4FTH - chains A and B of the 4 polymer chains in the assembly; structure by X-ray diffraction, 3.00 A resolution.

== Chain A (and B) ==
Protein: Transcriptional regulator (NtrC family)
Source organism: Aquifex aeolicus
Notes: fragment: C-terminal domain; chain B of this document is another copy of the same molecule, construct and numbering; everything in this record applies to it too
Reference sequence: O66551 (O66551_AQUAE); residues 11-79 here correspond to UniProt positions 374-442 (UniProt number = residue number + 363)
Sequence (69 residues; numbered 11 to 79; the number before each row is that of its first residue):
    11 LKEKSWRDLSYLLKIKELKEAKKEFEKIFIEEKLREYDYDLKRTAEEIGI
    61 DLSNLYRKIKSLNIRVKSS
Not modelled in the structure: 79 (chain B: 11-16, 78-79)

== Interface between chain A and chain B ==
Contacting residue pairs (41):
  W16(A) - L23(B)
  W16(A) - K24(B)
  L19(A) - L19(B)
  S20(A) - R17(B)  hydrogen bond (side chain-backbone)
  L22(A) - F35(B)  hydrophobic
  L22(A) - F39(B)
  L23(A) - F39(B)  hydrophobic
  L23(A) - E42(B)
  L23(A) - K43(B)
  I25(A) - F39(B)
  I25(A) - K43(B)  hydrogen bond (backbone-side chain)
  K26(A) - E57(B)  salt bridge
  K26(A) - I58(B)
  E27(A) - I58(B)
  E27(A) - G59(B)
  L28(A) - F39(B)  hydrophobic
  L28(A) - I58(B)  hydrogen bond (backbone-backbone)
  L28(A) - I60(B)  hydrophobic
  L28(A) - K68(B)
  K29(A) - G59(B)
  A31(A) - F35(B)
  A31(A) - F39(B)  hydrophobic
  K32(A) - F35(B)
  K32(A) - E36(B)  salt bridge
  F35(A) - L22(B)  hydrophobic
  F35(A) - A31(B)
  F35(A) - K32(B)
  F35(A) - F35(B)  hydrophobic
  E36(A) - K32(B)  salt bridge
  F39(A) - L22(B)
  F39(A) - I25(B)
  F39(A) - L28(B)  hydrophobic
  F39(A) - A31(B)  hydrophobic
  E42(A) - L23(B)
  K43(A) - L23(B)  hydrogen bond (side chain-backbone)
  K43(A) - I25(B)  hydrogen bond (side chain-backbone)
  Y47(A) - K26(B)  hydrogen bond
  E57(A) - K26(B)  salt bridge
  I58(A) - K26(B)
  I58(A) - E27(B)
  I58(A) - L28(B)  hydrogen bond (backbone-backbone)
Also at the interface, not in a pair above, chain A (27 interface residues in all): R17, K24, I38, I40, G59, I60, K68
Also at the interface, not in a pair above, chain B (25 interface residues in all): S20, I38, I40, E56

== Overview ==
27 residues of chain A and 25 residues of chain B are in contact; the contacts include 7 hydrogen bonds and 4
salt bridges. Polar pairs include K26(A)-E57(B), K32(A)-E36(B) and S20(A)-R17(B).
Chain A and chain B are both Transcriptional regulator (NtrC family) (Aquifex aeolicus); the structure,
Crystal Structure of NtrC4 DNA-binding domain bound to double-stranded DNA, was determined by X-ray
diffraction.
